6YA8 - chains A and B; structure by X-ray diffraction, 1.79 A resolution.

# Chain A
Name: Cell division cycle 7-related protein kinase
Source organism: Homo sapiens
Notes: EC 2.7.11.1
UniProt: O00311 (CDC7_HUMAN); the construct lacks a stretch of the UniProt sequence and is renumbered around it, so the offset changes along the chain: 37-214 = UniProt 37-214; 333-345 = UniProt 215-227; 346-467 = UniProt 346-467; 534-574 = UniProt 534-574
Amino-acid sequence (359 residues; numbered 36 to 574; 180 numbers in that range are skipped by the numbering (no residue carries them; nothing is unmodelled there); the number before each row is that of its first residue):
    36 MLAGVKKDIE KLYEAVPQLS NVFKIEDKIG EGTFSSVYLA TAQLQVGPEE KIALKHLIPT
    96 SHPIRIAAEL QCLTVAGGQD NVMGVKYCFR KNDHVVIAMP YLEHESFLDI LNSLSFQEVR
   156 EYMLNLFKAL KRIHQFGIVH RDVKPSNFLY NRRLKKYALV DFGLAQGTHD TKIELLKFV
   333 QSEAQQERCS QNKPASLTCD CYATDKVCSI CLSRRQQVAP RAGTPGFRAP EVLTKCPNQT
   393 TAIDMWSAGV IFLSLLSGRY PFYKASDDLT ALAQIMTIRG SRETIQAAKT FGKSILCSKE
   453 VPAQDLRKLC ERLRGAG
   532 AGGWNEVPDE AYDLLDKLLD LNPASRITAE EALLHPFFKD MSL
Not modelled in the structure: 36-37, 333-345, 532-533, 573-574
Differences from the reference sequence: initiating methionine (36); linker (468-469, 532-533)
Curated features (UniProtKB/Swiss-Prot):
  - active site: Asp177 (Proton acceptor)
  - binding site (ATP): Ile64 to Val72, Lys90
Bound ions: Mg2+ site 1: Asn182, Asp196 (together with ADP); Mg2+ site 2: Asp196 (together with ADP); Zn2+: Cys351, Cys353, Cys360, Cys363
Ligand contacts: ADP / beryllium trifluoride: Ile64, Gly65, Gly67, Ser70, Val72, Ala88, Lys90, Met118, Met134, Pro135, Tyr136, Leu137, His139, Asp177, Lys179, Ser181, Asn182, Leu184, Val195, Asp196, Gly198
What the authors report for this chain:
  - Zn2+ coordination: Cys351, Cys353, Cys360, Cys363
  - mutagenesis - R373A, R373A/R380A, R380A: decreased catalytic activity

# Chain B
Name: Protein DBF4 homolog A
Source organism: Homo sapiens
UniProt: Q9UBU7 (DBF4A_HUMAN); residue numbers follow UniProt; this construct covers 210-350
Amino-acid sequence (144 residues; row label = number of the first residue in the row):
   207 GPGTRTGRLK KPFVKVEDMS QLYRPFYLQL TNMPFINYSI QKPCSPFDVD KPSSMQKQTQ
   267 VKLRIQTDGD KYGGTSIQLQ LKEKKKKGYC ECCLQKYEDL ETHLLSEQHR NFAQSNQYQV
   327 VDDIVSKLVF DFVEYEKDTP KKKR
Not modelled in the structure: 255-291, 347-350
Differences from the reference sequence: expression tag (207-209)
Modified / non-standard residues: Ser226 (phosphoserine; SEP)
Curated features (UniProtKB/Swiss-Prot):
  - zinc finger: Glu289 to Asp337 (DBF4-type)
  - binding site (Zn(2+)): Cys296, Cys299, His309, His315
  - modified residue: Thr273 (Phosphothreonine), Ser312 (Phosphoserine), Thr345 (Phosphothreonine)
Bound ions: Zn2+: Cys296, Cys299, His309, His315

# Interface between chain A and chain B
Pairs across the interface (160; chain A residue first):
  Asn56(A) - Glu340(B)
  Asn56(A) - Tyr341(B)  hydrogen bond (backbone-backbone)
  Asn56(A) - Lys343(B)
  Val57(A) - Phe338(B)  hydrophobic
  Val57(A) - Val339(B)
  Phe58(A) - Phe338(B)  hydrophobic
  Ala77(A) - Phe338(B)  hydrophobic
  Gln78(A) - Phe338(B)
  Gln78(A) - Val339(B)  hydrogen bond (backbone-backbone)
  Gln78(A) - Tyr341(B)
  Leu79(A) - Asp337(B)
  Leu79(A) - Val339(B)
  Gln80(A) - Phe336(B)
  Gln80(A) - Asp337(B)  hydrogen bond (backbone-backbone)
  Gln80(A) - Phe338(B)  hydrogen bond (side chain-backbone)
  Gln80(A) - Val339(B)
  Ile87(A) - Phe338(B)  hydrophobic
  Pro94(A) - Leu310(B)  hydrophobic
  Pro94(A) - His315(B)  hydrogen bond (backbone-side chain)
  Thr95(A) - Cys296(B)
  Thr95(A) - Glu297(B)  hydrogen bond (backbone-backbone)
  Thr95(A) - Cys298(B)
  Thr95(A) - Tyr303(B)
  Thr95(A) - Leu306(B)
  Ser96(A) - Glu297(B)
  Ser96(A) - Cys298(B)  hydrogen bond (backbone-side chain)
  His97(A) - Glu297(B)  hydrogen bond (backbone-side chain)
  His97(A) - Cys298(B)
  Pro98(A) - Phe318(B)
  Pro98(A) - Gln323(B)
  Pro98(A) - Tyr324(B)  hydrophobic
  Pro98(A) - Val326(B)
  Pro98(A) - Val327(B)
  Arg100(A) - Glu297(B)  salt bridge
  Ile101(A) - Val327(B)  hydrophobic
  Ala102(A) - Val326(B)
  Ala102(A) - Val327(B)  hydrophobic
  Ala102(A) - Ile330(B)
  Leu105(A) - Ile330(B)  hydrophobic
  Gln106(A) - Ile330(B)
  Thr109(A) - Ile330(B)
  Thr109(A) - Leu334(B)
  Lys121(A) - Val335(B)
  Lys121(A) - Asp337(B)  salt bridge
  Lys121(A) - Phe338(B)
  Tyr122(A) - Val331(B)
  Tyr122(A) - Leu334(B)
  Tyr122(A) - Val335(B)
  Tyr122(A) - Phe336(B)
  Cys123(A) - Val331(B)  hydrophobic
  Phe124(A) - Phe336(B)  hydrophobic
  Arg125(A) - Tyr324(B)
  Arg125(A) - Asp328(B)  salt bridge
  Asn127(A) - Ala319(B)
  Asn127(A) - Tyr324(B)
  Asp128(A) - His315(B)  salt bridge
  Asp128(A) - Ala319(B)
  Asp128(A) - Tyr324(B)
  Leu143(A) - Pro249(B)  hydrophobic
  Leu210(A) - Val326(B)  hydrophobic
  Leu210(A) - Ile330(B)  hydrophobic
  Ser348(A) - Leu228(B)  hydrogen bond (side chain-backbone)
  Leu349(A) - Gln227(B)
  Thr350(A) - Gln227(B)
  Cys351(A) - Gln227(B)
  Cys353(A) - Lys221(B)  hydrogen bond (backbone-side chain)
  Tyr354(A) - Glu223(B)
  Tyr354(A) - Met225(B)
  Tyr354(A) - Gln227(B)
  Thr356(A) - Lys221(B)  hydrogen bond (backbone-side chain)
  Asp357(A) - Arg214(B)  salt bridge
  Asp357(A) - Leu215(B)  hydrogen bond (backbone-backbone)
  Asp357(A) - Lys217(B)  salt bridge
  Asp357(A) - Phe219(B)
  Lys358(A) - Gly213(B)
  Lys358(A) - Arg214(B)
  Lys358(A) - Lys221(B)  hydrogen bond (backbone-side chain)
  Val359(A) - Arg211(B)
  Val359(A) - Thr212(B)
  Val359(A) - Gly213(B)  hydrogen bond (backbone-backbone)
  Val359(A) - Leu215(B)  hydrophobic
  Val359(A) - Tyr233(B)
  Cys360(A) - Arg211(B)
  Ser361(A) - Arg211(B)  hydrogen bond (backbone-backbone)
  Cys363(A) - Arg230(B)
  Cys363(A) - Pro231(B)
  Leu364(A) - Arg211(B)
  Leu364(A) - Arg230(B)  hydrogen bond (backbone-side chain)
  Leu364(A) - Tyr233(B)
  Arg366(A) - Glu223(B)  salt bridge
  Arg366(A) - Gln227(B)  hydrogen bond (side chain-backbone)
  Arg366(A) - Leu228(B)
  Arg366(A) - Tyr229(B)  hydrogen bond (side chain-backbone)
  Arg366(A) - Arg230(B)
  Arg367(A) - Tyr229(B)
  Arg367(A) - Arg230(B)  hydrogen bond (backbone-backbone)
  Gln368(A) - Tyr229(B)
  Gln368(A) - Arg230(B)
  Gln368(A) - Phe232(B)
  Gln369(A) - Asp224(B)  hydrogen bond
  Gln369(A) - Ser226(B)
  Gln369(A) - Tyr229(B)
  Thr386(A) - Val222(B)
  Lys387(A) - Phe232(B)
  Gly410(A) - Lys248(B)
  Gly410(A) - Pro249(B)
  Arg411(A) - Tyr244(B)
  Arg411(A) - Ile246(B)  hydrogen bond (side chain-backbone)
  Arg411(A) - Gln247(B)
  Arg411(A) - Lys248(B)
  Arg411(A) - Pro249(B)
  Arg411(A) - Cys250(B)  hydrogen bond (side chain-backbone)
  Arg411(A) - Pro252(B)
  Tyr412(A) - Pro249(B)  hydrogen bond (backbone-backbone)
  Pro413(A) - Ser251(B)
  Phe414(A) - Ser251(B)  hydrogen bond (backbone-side chain)
  Phe414(A) - Pro252(B)
  Phe414(A) - Phe253(B)
  Tyr415(A) - Phe253(B)  hydrophobic
  Lys416(A) - Ser251(B)
  Lys416(A) - Asp254(B)  salt bridge
  Leu421(A) - Val222(B)  hydrophobic
  Leu421(A) - Phe232(B)
  Leu421(A) - Tyr233(B)
  Leu421(A) - Leu234(B)
  Thr422(A) - Leu234(B)
  Ala425(A) - Leu234(B)  hydrophobic
  Ala425(A) - Pro240(B)  hydrophobic
  Gln426(A) - Pro240(B)
  Gln426(A) - Phe253(B)
  Met428(A) - Val220(B)  hydrophobic
  Thr429(A) - Pro240(B)
  Thr429(A) - Ile242(B)
  Thr429(A) - Phe253(B)
  Ile430(A) - Ile242(B)  hydrophobic
  Lys441(A) - Met225(B)
  Gly444(A) - Asp224(B)
  Gly444(A) - Met225(B)  hydrogen bond (backbone-backbone)
  Lys445(A) - Glu223(B)
  Lys445(A) - Asp224(B)  salt bridge
  Lys445(A) - Met225(B)
  Ser446(A) - Lys221(B)
  Ser446(A) - Val222(B)
  Ser446(A) - Glu223(B)  hydrogen bond (backbone-backbone)
  Ser446(A) - Met225(B)
  Ile447(A) - Lys221(B)
  Leu448(A) - Phe219(B)  hydrophobic
  Leu448(A) - Val220(B)
  Leu448(A) - Lys221(B)  hydrogen bond (backbone-backbone)
  Cys449(A) - Phe219(B)
  Ser450(A) - Lys217(B)
  Ser450(A) - Pro218(B)
  Ser450(A) - Phe219(B)  hydrogen bond (side chain-backbone)
  Gln456(A) - Ile242(B)
  Gln456(A) - Tyr244(B)
  Leu461(A) - Tyr244(B)
  Arg464(A) - Tyr244(B)
  Leu465(A) - Tyr244(B)  hydrophobic
  Leu465(A) - Pro252(B)  hydrophobic
  Arg466(A) - Lys248(B)  hydrogen bond (backbone-side chain)
Interface residues without a listed pair, chain A (83 interface residues in all): Ile93, Ile99, Val130, Leu146, Ala355, Asp419, Leu424, Lys451
Interface residues without a listed pair, chain B (67 interface residues in all): Thr210, Leu236, Met239, Asn243, Tyr295, His309, Gln320
From the paper, about this interface:
  - interface residues, chain B: Thr210(B), Lys292(B)

# Overview
Chain A and chain B form an interface of 83 and 67 residues respectively, with 29 hydrogen bonds and 9 salt
bridges. Among the polar pairs are Arg100(A)-Glu297(B), Lys121(A)-Asp337(B) and Arg125(A)-Asp328(B). Ligands
of chain A: ADP / beryllium trifluoride. From the paper: R373A, R373A/R380A and R380A of chain A reduce
catalytic activity; interface residues Thr210(B) and Lys292(B).
Here chain A is Cell division cycle 7-related protein kinase and chain B is Protein DBF4 homolog A, both from
Homo sapiens. Entry 6YA8 (Cdc7-Dbf4 bound to ADP-BeF3) was determined by X-ray diffraction (same publication
as 6YA7).
